7KIA - chain A; structure by X-ray diffraction, 2.22 A resolution.

[Chain A]
Protein: Fibroblast growth factor receptor 2
Organism: Homo sapiens
Notes: EC 2.7.10.1; fragment: Kinase domain, residues 461-768
UniProtKB: P21802 (FGFR2_HUMAN); residue numbers follow UniProt; this construct covers 461-768
Amino-acid sequence (308 residues; each row starts with the number of its first residue):
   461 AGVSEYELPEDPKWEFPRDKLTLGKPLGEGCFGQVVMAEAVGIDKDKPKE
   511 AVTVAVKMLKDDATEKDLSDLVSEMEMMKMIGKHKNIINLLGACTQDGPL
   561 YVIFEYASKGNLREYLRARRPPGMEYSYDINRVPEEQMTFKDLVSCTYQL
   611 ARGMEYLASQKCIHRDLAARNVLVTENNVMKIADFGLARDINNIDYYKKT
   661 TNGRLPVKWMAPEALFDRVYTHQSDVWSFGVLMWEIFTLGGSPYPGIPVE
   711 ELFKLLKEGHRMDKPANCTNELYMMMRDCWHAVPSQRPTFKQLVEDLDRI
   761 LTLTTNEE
Disordered / not traced: 461-466, 584-594, 765-768
Covalent attachments: compound WFD linked to Cys-491
Construct notes: engineered mutation Phe-564 (Val in P21802)
Bound ions: Na+: Asp-521, Ala-523
Small-molecule neighbours:
  - citrate anion (FLC): Lys-526, Arg-625, Leu-647, Arg-649, Thr-660, Thr-661, Asn-662, Gly-663, Arg-664, Leu-665
  - WFD (1-[4-(4-{4-(4-methylpiperazin-1-yl)-6-[(3-methyl-1H-pyrazol-5-yl)amino]pyrimidin-2-yl}phenyl)piperidin-1-yl]prop-2-en-1-one): Leu-487, Gly-488, Glu-489, Gly-490, Phe-492, Val-495, Ala-515, Lys-517, Ile-548, Phe-564, Glu-565, Tyr-566, Ala-567, Ser-568, Lys-569, Gly-570, Asn-631, Leu-633, Asp-644
Swiss-Prot annotation at these positions:
  - active site: Asp-626 (Proton acceptor)
  - binding site (ATP): Leu-487 to Val-495, Lys-517, Glu-565 to Ala-567, Asn-571
  - modified residue (Phosphotyrosine): Tyr-466, Tyr-586, Tyr-588, Tyr-656, Tyr-657
  - natural variant: Lys-526 (K526E: In FSPC), Asn-549 (N549H: In CS), Glu-565 (E565G: In PS), Arg-612 (R612T: In a lung adenocarcinoma sample), Ala-628 (A628T: In LADD1), Lys-641 (K641R: In PS), Ala-648 (A648T: In LADD1), Arg-649 to Asp-650 (sequence variant, change not given here; In LADD1), Lys-659 (K659N: In craniosynostosis), Gly-663 (G663E: In PS), Arg-678 (R678G: In CS)
  - mutagenesis: Asn-549 (N549T: Constitutive kinase activity), Glu-565 (E565A: Constitutive kinase activity), Tyr-656 to Tyr-657 (Loss of kinase activity)

[In short]
Bound to chain A: citrate anion. Covalently linked compound WFD: at Cys-491. Asp-521 and Ala-523 form the Na+
site. Curated annotation (UniProt) lists active-site residue Asp-626, 14 ATP-binding residues and 4
mutagenesis sites.
Chain A is Fibroblast growth factor receptor 2 (Homo sapiens); the structure, Crystal structure of FGFR2
kinase domain gatekeeper mutant V564F in complex with covalent compound 19, was determined by X-ray
diffraction, deposited together with 7KIE.
